8Q40 - chains A and X of the 5 polymer chains in the assembly; structure by X-ray diffraction, 2.21 A resolution.

[Chain A]
Protein: DUF1887 family protein
Organism: Thermoanaerobacter brockii subsp. finnii Ako-1
UniProt: E8URK0 (E8URK0_THEBF); residue numbers follow UniProt; this construct covers 1-437
Sequence (439 residues; numbered -1 to 437; the number before each row is that of its first residue; numbers below 1 keep their minus sign (Ser-1 is residue -1)):
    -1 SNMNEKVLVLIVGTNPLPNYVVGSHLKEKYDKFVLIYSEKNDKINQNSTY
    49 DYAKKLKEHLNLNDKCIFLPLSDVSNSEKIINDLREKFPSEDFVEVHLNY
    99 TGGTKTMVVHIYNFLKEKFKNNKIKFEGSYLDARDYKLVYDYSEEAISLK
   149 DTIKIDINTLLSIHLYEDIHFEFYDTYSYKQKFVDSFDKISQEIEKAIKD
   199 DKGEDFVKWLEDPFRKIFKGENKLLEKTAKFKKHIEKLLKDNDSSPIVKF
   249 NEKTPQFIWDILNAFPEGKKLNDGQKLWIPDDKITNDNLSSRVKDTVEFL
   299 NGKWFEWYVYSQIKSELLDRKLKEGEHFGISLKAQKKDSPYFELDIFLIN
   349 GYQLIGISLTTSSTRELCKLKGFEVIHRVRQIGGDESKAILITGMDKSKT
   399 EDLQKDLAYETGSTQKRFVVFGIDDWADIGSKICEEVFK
Unresolved in the structure: -1 to 0
Sequence notes: expression tag (-1 to 0)
Metal / ion sites: Mn2+ site 1: Asp166, His168; Mn2+ site 2: Asp343, Leu357
Reported in the primary citation:
  - binding site for the 9-nt DNA strand: Glu364
  - specificity-determining residues: Glu364
  - contacts within the chain: Phe340-Ile380
  - Mn2+ coordination: Asp343
  - self-association interface (contacts with another copy of this molecule); pairs are residue here / residue on that copy: Arg376-Asp404 (salt bridge)
  - allosteric site: Asp383, Glu384
  - conformationally variable residues: Glu341
  - catalytic residues: Glu372 (by similarity / conservation)
  - mutagenesis - T12A/N13A, Y128A: unchanged catalytic activity with Cyclic tetraadenosine monophosphate (cA4) (chain X)
  - mutagenesis - R213A, E304A, E341A, D343A, T358A, T359A: abolished catalytic activity
  - mutagenesis - K369A: abolished catalytic activity (DNase activity)
  - mutagenesis - S356A, S360A: decreased catalytic activity
  - mutagenesis - K217A, E296A, N299A: decreased catalytic activity on rC 15
  - mutagenesis - E364A, E364R: increased catalytic activity on rU 15
  - mutagenesis - E364A: unchanged catalytic activity on rA 15

[Chain X]
Molecule: Cyclic tetraadenosine monophosphate (cA4)
Sequence (4 nucleotides; numbered 1 to 4; the number before each row is that of its first residue):
     1 AAAA

[Chain A / chain X interface]
Residue-residue contacts (30):
  Val10(A) with A4(X), base contact
  Gly11(A) with A1(X), phosphate contact; A4(X), base contact
  Thr12(A) with A1(X), hydrogen bond to the phosphate; A4(X), hydrogen bond to the sugar
  Asn13(A) with A1(X), hydrogen bond to the phosphate
  Leu15(A) with A1(X), base contact
  Pro16(A) with A1(X), sugar contact
  Ser36(A) with A4(X), hydrogen bond to the base
  Gln44(A) with A4(X), base contact
  Asn45(A) with A4(X), hydrogen bond to the base
  Thr47(A) with A4(X), base contact
  Thr99(A) with A1(X), sugar contact
  Gly100(A) with A1(X), phosphate contact
  Gly101(A) with A1(X), phosphate contact; A4(X), phosphate contact
  Thr102(A) with A4(X), hydrogen bond to the sugar
  Lys103(A) with A2(X), phosphate contact; A3(X), phosphate contact; A4(X), salt bridge to the phosphate
  Met105(A) with A4(X), base contact
  Tyr128(A) with A1(X), phosphate contact; A2(X), hydrogen bond to the phosphate
  Leu129(A) with A1(X), base contact
  Ala131(A) with A1(X), base contact
  Arg132(A) with A2(X), hydrogen bond to the base
  Tyr350(A) with A1(X), base contact
  Glu384(A) with A1(X), base contact
  Thr409(A) with A2(X), base contact
  Gly410(A) with A2(X), hydrogen bond to the base
Interface residues without a listed pair, chain A (27 interface residues in all): Val72, Asp130, Asp383

[Overview]
27 residues of chain A face 4 of chain X across their interface, with 9 hydrogen bonds and 1 salt bridge.
Among the polar pairs are Ser36(A)-A4(X), Asn45(A)-A4(X) and Arg132(A)-A2(X). From the paper: the catalytic
residue Glu372(A); R213A, E304A and E341A of chain A, among others, abolish catalytic activity; 16
substitutions were tested in all.
Here chain A is DUF1887 family protein (Thermoanaerobacter brockii subsp. finnii Ako-1) and chain X is Cyclic
tetraadenosine monophosphate (cA4). Entry 8Q40 (Crystal structure of cA4 activated Can2 in complex with a
cleaved DNA substrate) was determined by X-ray diffraction together with 8Q3Z, 8Q42, 8Q43 and 8Q44 from the
same study.
